PDB entry 2LTW | solution NMR | chains A and B

Chain A:
Molecule: Yorkie homolog
From: Homo sapiens
Notes: fragment: WW1 domain
Reference sequence: P46937 (YAP1_HUMAN); residues 170-205 here = UniProt positions 170-205
Chain sequence (36 residues; row label = number of the first residue in the row):
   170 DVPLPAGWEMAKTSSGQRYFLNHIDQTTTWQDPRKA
What the authors report for this chain:
  - mutagenesis - Q186E: decreased binding to Smad7 derived peptide (chain B)

Chain B:
Molecule: Smad7 derived peptide
Reference sequence: O15105 (SMAD7_HUMAN); residue numbers follow UniProt; this construct covers 205-217
Chain sequence (14 residues; numbered 204 to 217; the number before each row is that of its first residue):
   204 GESPPPPYSRYPMD
What the authors report for this chain:
  - mutagenesis - S206A: unchanged binding to HA-YAP

Interface between chain A and chain B:
Pairs across the interface (13):
  E178(A) - P215(B)
  Y188(A) - P209(B)
  Y188(A) - P215(B)
  Y188(A) - M216(B)
  L190(A) - Y211(B)
  N191(A) - Y211(B)
  H192(A) - Y211(B)
  H192(A) - R213(B)
  Q195(A) - Y211(B)
  T197(A) - P208(B)
  W199(A) - E205(B)
  W199(A) - S206(B)
  W199(A) - P208(B)
Other interface residues (no listed pair), chain A (11 interface residues in all): Q186, I193, T196
Other interface residues (no listed pair), chain B (9 interface residues in all): P207
Interface features reported in the paper:
  - specific contacts: L190(A)-Y211(B), H192(A)-Y211(B), Q195(A)-Y211(B), W199(A)-S206(B)

Summary:
Chain A and chain B form an interface of 11 and 9 residues respectively. The authors report contacts between
L190(A) and Y211(B), H192(A) and Y211(B) and Q195(A) and Y211(B) among others. The paper reports that Q186E of
chain A reduces binding to Smad7 derived peptide (chain B); S206A of chain B leaves binding to HA-YAP
unchanged.
Here chain A is Yorkie homolog (Homo sapiens) and chain B is Smad7 derived peptide. Entry 2LTW (YAP WW1 in
complex with a Smad7 derived peptide) was determined by solution NMR together with 2LTV, 2LTX, 2LTY and 2LTZ
from the same study.
